Entry 2X41 (X-ray diffraction, 2.05 A resolution); this record covers chain A.

Chain A:
Molecule: Beta-glucosidase
Organism: Thermotoga neapolitana
Notes: EC 3.2.1.21
UniProtKB: Q0GC07 (Q0GC07_THENN); residues 1-721 here = UniProt positions 1-721
Sequence (721 residues; each row starts with the number of its first residue):
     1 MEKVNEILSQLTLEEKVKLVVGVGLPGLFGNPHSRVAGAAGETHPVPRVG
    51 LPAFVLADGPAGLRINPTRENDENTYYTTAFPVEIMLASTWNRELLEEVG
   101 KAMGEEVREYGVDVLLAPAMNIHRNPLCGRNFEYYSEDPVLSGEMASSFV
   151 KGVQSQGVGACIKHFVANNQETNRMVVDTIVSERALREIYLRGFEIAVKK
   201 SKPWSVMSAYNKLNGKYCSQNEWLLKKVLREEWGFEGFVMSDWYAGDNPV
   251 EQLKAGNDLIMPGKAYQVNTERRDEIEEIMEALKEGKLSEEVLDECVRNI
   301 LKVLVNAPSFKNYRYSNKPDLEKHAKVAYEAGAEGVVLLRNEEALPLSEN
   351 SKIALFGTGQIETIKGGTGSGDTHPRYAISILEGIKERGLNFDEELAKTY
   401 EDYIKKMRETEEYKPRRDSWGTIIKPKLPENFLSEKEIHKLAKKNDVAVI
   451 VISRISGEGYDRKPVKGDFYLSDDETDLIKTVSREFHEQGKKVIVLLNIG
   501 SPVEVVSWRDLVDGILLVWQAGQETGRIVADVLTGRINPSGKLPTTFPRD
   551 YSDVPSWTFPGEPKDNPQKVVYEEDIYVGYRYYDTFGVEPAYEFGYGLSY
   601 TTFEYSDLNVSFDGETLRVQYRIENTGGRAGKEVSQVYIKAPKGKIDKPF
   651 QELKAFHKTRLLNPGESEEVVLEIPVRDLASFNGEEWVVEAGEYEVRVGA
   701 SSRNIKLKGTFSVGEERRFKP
Unresolved in the structure: 1, 418-422
Small-molecule neighbours: beta-D-glucopyranose (BGC): A40, D58, R64, L116, R130, K163, H164, R174, M207, Y210, D242, W243, S370, E458

Summary:
Ligands of chain A: beta-D-glucopyranose.
Chain A is Beta-glucosidase (Thermotoga neapolitana); the structure, Structure of beta-glucosidase 3B from
Thermotoga neapolitana in complex with glucose, was determined by X-ray diffraction together with 2X40 and
2X42 from the same study.
